PDB entry 7W40 | electron microscopy, 3.00 A resolution | chains A and E of the 6 polymer chains in the assembly

[Chain A]
Protein: Maltodextrin-binding protein, Gastrin-releasing peptide receptor
From: Escherichia coli
UniProtKB: chimeric construct of A0A6D0N546, P30550: residues -342 to 23 from A0A6D0N546 (A0A6D0N546_ECOLX) positions 27-392 (UniProt number = residue number + 369); residues 24-341 from P30550 positions 24-341 (same numbers)
Sequence (897 residues; numbered -383 to 513; the number before each row is that of its first residue; numbers below 1 keep their minus sign (Met-383 is residue -383)):
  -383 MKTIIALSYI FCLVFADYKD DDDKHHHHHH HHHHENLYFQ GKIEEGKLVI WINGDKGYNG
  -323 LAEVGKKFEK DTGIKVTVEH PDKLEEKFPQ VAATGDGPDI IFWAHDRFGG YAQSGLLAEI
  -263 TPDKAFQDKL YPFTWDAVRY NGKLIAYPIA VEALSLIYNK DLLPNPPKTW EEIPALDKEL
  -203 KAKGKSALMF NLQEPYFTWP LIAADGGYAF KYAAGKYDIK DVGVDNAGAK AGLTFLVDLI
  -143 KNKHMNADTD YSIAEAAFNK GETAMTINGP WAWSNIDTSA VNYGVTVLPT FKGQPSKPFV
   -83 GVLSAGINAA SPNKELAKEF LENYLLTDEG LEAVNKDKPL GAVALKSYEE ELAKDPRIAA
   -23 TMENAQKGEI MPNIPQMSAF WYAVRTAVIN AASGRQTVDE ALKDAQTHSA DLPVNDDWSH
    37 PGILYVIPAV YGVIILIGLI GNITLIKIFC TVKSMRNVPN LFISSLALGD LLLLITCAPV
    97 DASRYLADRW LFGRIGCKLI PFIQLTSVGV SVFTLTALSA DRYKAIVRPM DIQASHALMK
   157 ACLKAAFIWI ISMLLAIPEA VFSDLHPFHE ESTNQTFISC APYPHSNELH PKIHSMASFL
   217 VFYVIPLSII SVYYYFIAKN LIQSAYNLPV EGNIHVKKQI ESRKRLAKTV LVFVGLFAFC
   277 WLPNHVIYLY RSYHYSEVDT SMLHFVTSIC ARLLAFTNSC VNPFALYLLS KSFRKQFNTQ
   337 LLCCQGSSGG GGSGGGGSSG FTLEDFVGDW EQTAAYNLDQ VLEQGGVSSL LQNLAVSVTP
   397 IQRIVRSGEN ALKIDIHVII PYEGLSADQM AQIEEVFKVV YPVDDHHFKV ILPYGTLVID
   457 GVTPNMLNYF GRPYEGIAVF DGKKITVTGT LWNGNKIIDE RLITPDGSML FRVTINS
Not modelled in the structure: -383 to 36, 338-513
Differences from the reference sequence: initiating methionine (-383); expression tag (-382 to -343, 342-513); engineered mutation Ala-171 (Glu198 in A0A6D0N546), Ala-170 (Asn199 in A0A6D0N546), Ala-104 (Lys265 in A0A6D0N546), Ala157 (Ile in P30550)
Curated features (UniProtKB/Swiss-Prot):
  - lipidation: Cys339 (S-palmitoyl cysteine)
Disulfide bonds: Cys113-Cys196
From the paper describing this entry:
  - mutagenesis - C93A (12-fold), Q120A (25-fold), E175A (10-fold), W277A, N280A, H281A, Y284A, R287A (51-fold), R308A (66-fold): decreased signaling

[Chain E]
Protein: Bombesin
Sequence (9 residues; numbered 1 to 9; the number before each row is that of its first residue):
     1 FQWAVXHFX
Modified positions: Phe1 (D-phenylalanine; DPN); BAL (beta-alanine) at position 6; NLN (norleucine amide) at position 9

[How chain A and chain E interact]
Pairs across the interface (42):
  Cys93(A) - NLN_9(E)
  Asp97(A) - NLN_9(E)
  Arg100(A) - Gln2(E)  hydrogen bond (side chain-backbone)
  Arg100(A) - Trp3(E)  hydrogen bond (side chain-backbone)
  Arg100(A) - BAL_6(E)
  Tyr101(A) - Trp3(E)  hydrophobic
  Ala103(A) - Gln2(E)
  Asp104(A) - Phe1(E)
  Asp104(A) - Gln2(E)
  Trp106(A) - Gln2(E)
  Pro117(A) - His7(E)
  Gln120(A) - NLN_9(E)
  Leu121(A) - Phe8(E)  hydrophobic
  Val124(A) - Phe8(E)  hydrophobic
  Ser179(A) - His7(E)
  Phe184(A) - Val5(E)  hydrophobic
  Glu186(A) - Phe1(E)
  Phe193(A) - Phe1(E)
  Ser195(A) - Gln2(E)  hydrogen bond
  Ser195(A) - Val5(E)
  Cys196(A) - Gln2(E)
  Cys196(A) - BAL_6(E)
  Cys196(A) - His7(E)  hydrogen bond
  Ala197(A) - His7(E)
  Pro198(A) - BAL_6(E)
  Pro198(A) - His7(E)
  Trp277(A) - NLN_9(E)
  Asn280(A) - Phe8(E)
  Asn280(A) - NLN_9(E)
  His281(A) - Phe8(E)
  Tyr284(A) - His7(E)
  Tyr284(A) - Phe8(E)  hydrophobic
  Arg287(A) - Trp3(E)  hydrogen bond (side chain-backbone)
  Arg287(A) - Ala4(E)  hydrogen bond (side chain-backbone)
  Val294(A) - Phe1(E)
  Val294(A) - Ala4(E)  hydrophobic
  Val294(A) - Val5(E)  hydrophobic
  His300(A) - Trp3(E)
  His300(A) - Ala4(E)
  Phe301(A) - Trp3(E)  hydrophobic
  Arg308(A) - Phe8(E)
  Arg308(A) - NLN_9(E)
Other interface residues (no listed pair), chain A (37 interface residues in all): Cys113, Gln191, Ile194, Ser214, Phe218, Glu293, Thr296, Ala311, Phe312
The authors on this interface:
  - specific contacts: Phe193(A)-Phe1(E) (pi stacking)

[Summary]
Chain A and chain E form an interface of 37 and 9 residues respectively; the contacts include 6 hydrogen
bonds. Among the polar pairs are Arg100(A)-Gln2(E), Arg100(A)-Trp3(E) and Ser195(A)-Gln2(E). The authors
report pi stacking between Phe193(A) and Phe1(E). The paper reports that C93A, Q120A and E175A of chain A,
among others, reduce signaling; 9 substitutions were tested in all.
Here chain A is Maltodextrin-binding protein, Gastrin-releasing peptide receptor (Escherichia coli) and chain
E is Bombesin. Entry 7W40 (Cryo-EM Structure of Human Gastrin Releasing Peptide Receptor in complex with the
agonist Bombesin (6-14) [D-Phe6 ...) was determined by electron microscopy, deposited together with 7W3Z and
7W41.
